PDB entry 5N4S | X-ray diffraction, 1.20 A resolution | chain A

[Chain A]
Protein: Beta-lactamase VIM-2
From: Pseudomonas aeruginosa
Reference sequence: Q9K2N0 (Q9K2N0_PSEAI); residues 33-262 here = UniProt positions 33-262
Amino-acid sequence (232 residues; numbered 32 to 263; the number before each row is that of its first residue):
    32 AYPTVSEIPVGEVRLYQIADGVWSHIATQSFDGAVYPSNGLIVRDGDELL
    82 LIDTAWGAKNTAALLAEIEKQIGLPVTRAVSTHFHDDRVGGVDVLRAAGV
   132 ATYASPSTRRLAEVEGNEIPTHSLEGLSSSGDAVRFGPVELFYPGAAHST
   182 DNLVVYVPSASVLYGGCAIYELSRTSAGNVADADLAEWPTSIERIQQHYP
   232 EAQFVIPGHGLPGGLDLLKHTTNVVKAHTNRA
Sequence notes: expression tag (32, 263)
Ion coordination: Zn2+ site 1: His-114, His-116, His-179 (together with R38); Zn2+ site 2: Asp-118, Cys-198, His-240 (together with R38); Zn2+ site 3: His-153, His-251 (together with formate)
Ligand contacts: R38 ((2R)-3-(1H-indol-3-yl)-2-[[(2S)-2-methyl-3-sulfanyl-propanoyl]amino]propanoic acid): Tyr-67, Trp-87, His-114, His-116, Asp-118, His-179, Cys-198, Tyr-201, Glu-202, Arg-205, Gly-209, Asn-210, His-240

[Summary]
Bound to chain A: compound R38. The Zn2+ site 1 is built by His-114, His-116 and His-179. Asp-118, Cys-198 and
His-240 coordinate Zn2+ site 2.
Chain A is Beta-lactamase VIM-2 (Pseudomonas aeruginosa); the structure, VIM-2 metallo-beta-lactamase in
complex with ((S)-3-mercapto-2-methylpropanoyl)-D-tryptophan (Compound 3), was determined by X-ray diffraction
together with 5N4T, 5N55, 5N58 and 5NAI from the same study.
